Entry 8Z6B (electron microscopy, 3.00 A resolution); this record covers chains A and D of the 4 polymer chains in the assembly.

# Chain A
Name: Polycystin-1
Source organism: Homo sapiens
Reference sequence: P98161 (PKD1_HUMAN); residue numbers follow UniProt; this construct covers 3052-4303
Amino-acid sequence (1262 residues; each row starts with the number of its first residue):
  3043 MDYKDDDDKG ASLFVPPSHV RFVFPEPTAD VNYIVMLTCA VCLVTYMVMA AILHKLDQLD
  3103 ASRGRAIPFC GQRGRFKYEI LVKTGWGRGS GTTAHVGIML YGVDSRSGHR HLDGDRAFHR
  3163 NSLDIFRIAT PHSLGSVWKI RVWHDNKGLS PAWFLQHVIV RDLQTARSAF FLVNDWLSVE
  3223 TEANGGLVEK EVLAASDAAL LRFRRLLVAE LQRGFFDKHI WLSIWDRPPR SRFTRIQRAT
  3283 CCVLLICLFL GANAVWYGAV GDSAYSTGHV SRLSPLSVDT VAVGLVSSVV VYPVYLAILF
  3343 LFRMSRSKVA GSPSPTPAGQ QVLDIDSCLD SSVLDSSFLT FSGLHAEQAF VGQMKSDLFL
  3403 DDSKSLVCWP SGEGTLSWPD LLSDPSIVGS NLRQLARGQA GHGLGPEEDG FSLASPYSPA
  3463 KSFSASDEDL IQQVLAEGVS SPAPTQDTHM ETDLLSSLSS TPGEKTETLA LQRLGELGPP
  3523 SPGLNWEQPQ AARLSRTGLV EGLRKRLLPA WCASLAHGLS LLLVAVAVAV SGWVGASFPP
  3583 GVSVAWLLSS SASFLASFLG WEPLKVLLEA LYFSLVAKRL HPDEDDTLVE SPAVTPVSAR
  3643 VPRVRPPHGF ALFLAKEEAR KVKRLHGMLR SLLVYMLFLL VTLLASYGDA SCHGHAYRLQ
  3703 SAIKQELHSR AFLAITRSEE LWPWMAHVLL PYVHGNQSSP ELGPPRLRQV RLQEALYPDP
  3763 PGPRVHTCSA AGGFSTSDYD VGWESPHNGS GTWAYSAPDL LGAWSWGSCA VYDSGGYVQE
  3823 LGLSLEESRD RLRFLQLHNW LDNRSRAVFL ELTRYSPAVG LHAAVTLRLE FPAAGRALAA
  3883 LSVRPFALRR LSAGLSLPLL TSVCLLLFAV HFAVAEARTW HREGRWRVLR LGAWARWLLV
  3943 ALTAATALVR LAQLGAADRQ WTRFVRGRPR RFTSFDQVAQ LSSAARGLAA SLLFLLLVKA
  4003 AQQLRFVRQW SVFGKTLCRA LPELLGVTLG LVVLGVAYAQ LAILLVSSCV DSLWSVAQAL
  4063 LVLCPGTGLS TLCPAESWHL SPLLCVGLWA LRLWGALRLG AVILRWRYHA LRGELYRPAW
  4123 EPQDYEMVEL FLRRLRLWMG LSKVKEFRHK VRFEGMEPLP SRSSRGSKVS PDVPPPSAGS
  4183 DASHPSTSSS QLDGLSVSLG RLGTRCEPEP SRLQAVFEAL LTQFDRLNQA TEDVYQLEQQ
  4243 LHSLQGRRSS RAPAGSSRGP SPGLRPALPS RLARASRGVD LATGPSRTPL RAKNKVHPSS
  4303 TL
Unresolved in the structure: 3043-3062, 3108-3116, 3230-3239, 3346-3555, 3611-3654, 4119-4304
Sequence notes: initiating methionine (3043); expression tag (3044-3051, 4304)
Disulfides: Cys3770-Cys3811, Cys4075-Cys4087
Ligand contacts: 1,2-dioctanoyl-sn-glycero-3-phosphate (PA8): Leu4095, Trp4096, Gly4097, Arg4100
Swiss-Prot annotation at these positions:
  - modified residue: Ser4166 (Phosphoserine)
  - glycosylation (N-linked (GlcNAc...) asparagine): Asn3738, Asn3790, Asn3845
  - natural variant: Val3138 (V3138M: In PKD1; uncertain significance), Leu3154 (L3154P: In PKD1), Ile3167 (I3167F: In PKD1), Asn3188 (deletion: In PKD1), Arg3247 (R3247H: In PKD1; uncertain significance), Val3285 (V3285I: In PKD1; uncertain significance), Pro3355 (P3355L: In PKD1; uncertain significance), Val3375 (V3375M: In PKD1; uncertain significance), Thr3382 (T3382M: In PKD1; uncertain significance), Leu3511 (L3511V: In PKD1; uncertain significance), Gly3560 (G3560R: In PKD1), Gly3602 (G3602S: In PKD1; uncertain significance), 25 further natural variant entries in UniProt

# Chain D
Name: Polycystin-2
Source organism: Homo sapiens
Reference sequence: Q13563 (PKD2_HUMAN); residue numbers follow UniProt; this construct covers 1-968
Amino-acid sequence (1007 residues; row label = number of the first residue in the row; numbers below 1 keep their minus sign (Met-38 is residue -38)):
   -38 MGASSAWSHP QFEKGGGSGG GSGGSAWSHP QFEKGSAAAM VNSSRVQPQQ PGDAKRPPAP
    22 RAPDPGRLMA GCAAVGASLA APGGLCEQRG LEIEMQRIRQ AAARDPPAGA AASPSPPLSS
    82 CSRQAWSRDN PGFEAEEEEE EVEGEEGGMV VEMDVEWRPG SRRSAASSAV SSVGARSRGL
   142 GGYHGAGHPS GRRRRREDQG PPCPSPVGGG DPLHRHLPLE GQPPRVAWAE RLVRGLRGLW
   202 GTRLMEESST NREKYLKSVL RELVTYLLFL IVLCILTYGM MSSNVYYYTR MMSQLFLDTP
   262 VSKTEKTNFK TLSSMEDFWK FTEGSLLDGL YWKMQPSNQT EADNRSFIFY ENLLLGVPRI
   322 RQLRVRNGSC SIPQDLRDEI KECYDVYSVS SEDRAPFGPR NGTAWIYTSE KDLNGSSHWG
   382 IIATYSGAGY YLDLSRTREE TAAQVASLKK NVWLDRGTRA TFIDFSVYNA NINLFCVVRL
   442 LVEFPATGGV IPSWQFQPLK LIRYVTTFDF FLAACEIIFC FFIFYYVVEE ILEIRIHKLH
   502 YFRSFWNCLD VVIVVLSVVA IGINIYRTSN VEVLLQFLED QNTFPNFEHL AYWQIQFNNI
   562 AAVTVFFVWI KLFKFINFNR TMSQLSTTMS RCAKDLFGFA IMFFIIFLAY AQLAYLVFGT
   622 QVDDFSTFQE CIFTQFRIIL GDINFAEIEE ANRVLGPIYF TTFVFFMFFI LLNMFLAIIN
   682 DTYSEVKSDL AQQKAEMELS DLIRKGYHKA LVKLKLKKNT VDDISESLRQ GGGKLNFDEL
   742 RQDLKGKGHT DAEIEAIFTK YDQDGDQELT EHEHQQMRDD LEKEREDLDL DHSSLPRPMS
   802 SRSFPRSLDD SEEDDDEDSG HSSRRRGSIS SGVSYEEFQV LVRRVDRMEH SIGSIVSKID
   862 AVIVKLEIME RAKLKRREVL GRLLDGVAED ERLGRDSEIH REQMERLVRE ELERWESDDA
   922 ASQISHGLGT PVGLNGQPRP RSSRPSSSQS TEGMEGAGGN GSSNVHV
Unresolved in the structure: -38 to 218, 294-310, 699-968
Sequence notes: initiating methionine (-38); expression tag (-37 to -4); linker (-3 to 0)
Disulfides: Cys331-Cys344
Covalent attachments: N-acetylglucosamine (NAG) linked to Asn328, Asn375
Ligand contacts: 1,2-dioctanoyl-sn-glycero-3-phosphate (PA8): Ile640, Leu641, Phe669, Leu673, Leu677
Swiss-Prot annotation at these positions:
  - region: Arg803 to His822 (Linker), Asp810 to Gly821 (Important for interaction with PACS1 and PACS2)
  - motif: Leu641 to Asp643 (Selectivity filter)
  - binding site (cholesterol): Gln557
  - binding site (Ca(2+)): Leu641, Asp763, Asp765, Asp767, Glu769, Glu774
  - modified residue: Ser76 (Phosphoserine), Ser80 (Phosphoserine), Arg137 (Omega-N-methylarginine), Ser801 (Phosphoserine), Ser808 (Phosphoserine), Ser812 (Phosphoserine), Ser829 (Phosphoserine)
  - glycosylation (N-linked (GlcNAc...) asparagine): Asn299, Asn305, Asn328 (complex), Asn362, Asn375
  - natural variant: Arg306 (R306Q: In PKD2), Arg322 (R322Q: In PKD2; R322W: In PKD2), Ala356 (A356P: In PKD2), Ala384 (A384P: In PKD2), Trp414 (W414G: In PKD2), Arg420 (R420G: In PKD2), Ile479 (deletion: In PKD2), Arg504 to Val512 (deletion: In PKD2), Asp511 (D511V: In PKD2), Cys632 (C632R: In PKD2), Tyr684 (deletion: In PKD2), Arg807 (R807Q: In PKD2)
  - mutagenesis: Ser76 (S76A: Abolishes phosphorylation of the N-terminal domain. Abolishes the ability to complement a pkd2-deficient zebrafish mutant; when associated with A-80), Ser80 (S80A: Decreases phosphorylation of the N-terminal domain. Abolishes the ability to complement a pkd2-deficient zebrafish mutant; when associated with A-76), Trp201 (W201A: Abolishes increased channel activity due to a gain of function mutation; when associated with P-604), Cys331 (C331S: Does not affect localization to the cilium. Loss of ion channel function), Phe604 (F604A/I: No effect on channel activation; F604P: Gain-of-function mutation resulting in increased channel activity. Absence of gain of function; when associated with F-605 DEL ...), Phe605 (Abolishes increased channel activity due to a gain of function mutation; when associated with P-604), Phe629 (F629S: Abolishes increased channel activity due to a gain of function mutation; when associated with P-604. Reduces but do not abolish ion channel function; when associated with A-677 and A-681), Arg638 (R638C: Abolishes increased channel activity due to a gain of function mutation; when associated with P-604. Reduces but do not abolish ion channel function; when associated with A-677 and A-681 ...), Leu677 (L677A: Constitutive active channel; when associated with A-681. Reduces but do not abolish ion channel function; when associated with S-629 and A-681. Reduces but do not abolish ion channel function ...), Asn681 (N681A: Constitutive active channel; when associated with A-677. Reduces but do not abolish ion channel function; when associated with S-629 and A-677. Reduces but do not abolish ion channel function ...), Tyr684 (Y684A: Abolishes increased channel activity due to a gain of function mutation; when associated with P-604), Lys688 (K688A: Abolishes increased channel activity due to a gain of function mutation; when associated with P-604), 20 further mutagenesis entries in UniProt

# Chain A / chain D interface
Pairs across the interface (45; chain A residue first):
  Pro3763(A) - Tyr248(D)
  Gly3764(A) - Tyr248(D)  hydrogen bond (backbone-side chain)
  Pro3765(A) - Asn245(D)
  Pro4024(A) - Thr582(D)
  Glu4025(A) - Thr582(D)
  Glu4025(A) - Gln585(D)  hydrogen bond
  Glu4025(A) - Leu586(D)
  Glu4025(A) - Tyr684(D)  hydrogen bond
  Gly4028(A) - Met583(D)
  Val4029(A) - Leu586(D)  hydrophobic
  Gly4032(A) - Phe574(D)
  Val4035(A) - Leu573(D)  hydrophobic
  Val4035(A) - Phe574(D)  hydrophobic
  Leu4036(A) - Phe574(D)
  Val4038(A) - Trp570(D)  hydrophobic
  Ala4039(A) - Phe567(D)
  Ala4039(A) - Trp570(D)  hydrophobic
  Gln4042(A) - Thr238(D)
  Leu4043(A) - Ala563(D)
  Leu4043(A) - Phe567(D)  hydrophobic
  Ile4045(A) - Met242(D)  hydrophobic
  Leu4046(A) - Thr238(D)
  Leu4046(A) - Ala563(D)  hydrophobic
  Leu4047(A) - Asn560(D)
  Leu4047(A) - Ala563(D)  hydrophobic
  Ser4050(A) - Pro459(D)
  Cys4051(A) - Phe457(D)
  Cys4051(A) - Gln458(D)
  Val4052(A) - Trp455(D)
  Val4052(A) - Phe457(D)
  Asp4053(A) - Trp455(D)
  Gln4060(A) - Phe634(D)
  Val4064(A) - Leu641(D)
  Pro4067(A) - Asp643(D)
  Gly4068(A) - Arg638(D)
  Arg4094(A) - Leu641(D)
  Leu4095(A) - Leu641(D)  hydrophobic
  Arg4100(A) - Leu677(D)
  Leu4101(A) - Ile680(D)  hydrophobic
  Val4104(A) - Asn681(D)
  Val4104(A) - Tyr684(D)  hydrophobic
  Arg4107(A) - Asn681(D)
  Arg4107(A) - Ser685(D)
  Trp4108(A) - Tyr684(D)  hydrophobic
  Trp4108(A) - Lys688(D)
Other interface residues (no listed pair), chain A (38 interface residues in all): Leu4031, Tyr4040, Val4048, Ser4049, Trp4096, Ile4105
Other interface residues (no listed pair), chain D (36 interface residues in all): Met241, Tyr247, Thr250, Tyr311, Asn559, Ile571, Ile577, Phe669

# Summary
38 residues of chain A face 36 of chain D across their interface, with 3 hydrogen bonds. Polar contacts
include Gly3764(A)-Tyr248(D), Glu4025(A)-Gln585(D) and Glu4025(A)-Tyr684(D).
1,2-dioctanoyl-sn-glycero-3-phosphate is bound between chain A and chain D. N-acetylglucosamine is covalently
linked to Asn328(D) and Asn375(D).
Here chain A is Polycystin-1 and chain D is Polycystin-2, both from Homo sapiens. Entry 8Z6B (Structure of
Polycystin-1/Polycystin-2 complex) was determined by electron microscopy.
